5A7A - chains A and R; structure by electron microscopy, 4.10 A resolution (low resolution: residue-level contacts below are approximate; hydrogen-bond / salt-bridge calls are withheld).

== Chain A ==
Name: Barley stripe mosaic virus narrow
Source organism: Barley stripe mosaic virus
UniProtKB: P04866 (CAPSD_BSMV); residues 1-198 here = UniProt positions 1-198
Amino-acid sequence (198 residues; row label = number of the first residue in the row):
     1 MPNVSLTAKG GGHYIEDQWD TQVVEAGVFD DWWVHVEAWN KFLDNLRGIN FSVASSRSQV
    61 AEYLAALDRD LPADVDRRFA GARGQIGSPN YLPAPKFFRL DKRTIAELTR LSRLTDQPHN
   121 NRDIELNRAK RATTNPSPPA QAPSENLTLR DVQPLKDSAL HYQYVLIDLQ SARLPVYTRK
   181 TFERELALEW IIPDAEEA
Unresolved in the structure: 1-2, 132-147, 194-198
From the paper describing this entry:
  - binding site for the 3-nt RNA strand (chain R): Asp157, Leu160, His161, Tyr164

== Chain R ==
Molecule: 3-nt RNA strand
Source organism: Tobacco mosaic virus
Sequence (3 nucleotides; row label = number of the first residue in the row):
     1 GAA

== How chain A and chain R interact ==
Contacting residue pairs (11):
  Gln117(A) - A3(R)
  Lys156(A) - G1(R)
  Asp157(A) - G1(R)
  Asp157(A) - A2(R)
  Asp157(A) - A3(R)
  Ser158(A) - A3(R)
  Leu160(A) - G1(R)
  Leu160(A) - A2(R)
  His161(A) - A2(R)
  His161(A) - A3(R)
  Tyr164(A) - A2(R)
Other interface residues (no listed pair), chain A (9 interface residues in all): Pro154, Gln163

== In short ==
Chain A and chain R form an interface of 9 and 3 residues respectively. The paper reports a binding site for
the 3-nt RNA strand (chain R) at Asp157(A), Leu160(A) and His161(A) among others.
Here chain A is Barley stripe mosaic virus narrow (Barley stripe mosaic virus) and chain R is a 3-nt RNA
strand (Tobacco mosaic virus). Entry 5A7A (Novel inter-subunit contacts in Barley Stripe Mosaic Virus revealed
by cryo-EM) was determined by electron microscopy, deposited together with 5A79.
